9GAV - chains B and A of the 6 polymer chains in the assembly; structure by electron microscopy, 3.04 A resolution.

Chain B (and A):
Protein: Nucleoprotein
From: Influenza A virus
Notes: chain A of this document is another copy of the same molecule, construct and numbering; everything in this record applies to it too
UniProtKB: Q1K9H2 (Q1K9H2_I33A0); residue numbers follow UniProt; this construct covers 15-498
Chain sequence (494 residues; row label = number of the first residue in the row):
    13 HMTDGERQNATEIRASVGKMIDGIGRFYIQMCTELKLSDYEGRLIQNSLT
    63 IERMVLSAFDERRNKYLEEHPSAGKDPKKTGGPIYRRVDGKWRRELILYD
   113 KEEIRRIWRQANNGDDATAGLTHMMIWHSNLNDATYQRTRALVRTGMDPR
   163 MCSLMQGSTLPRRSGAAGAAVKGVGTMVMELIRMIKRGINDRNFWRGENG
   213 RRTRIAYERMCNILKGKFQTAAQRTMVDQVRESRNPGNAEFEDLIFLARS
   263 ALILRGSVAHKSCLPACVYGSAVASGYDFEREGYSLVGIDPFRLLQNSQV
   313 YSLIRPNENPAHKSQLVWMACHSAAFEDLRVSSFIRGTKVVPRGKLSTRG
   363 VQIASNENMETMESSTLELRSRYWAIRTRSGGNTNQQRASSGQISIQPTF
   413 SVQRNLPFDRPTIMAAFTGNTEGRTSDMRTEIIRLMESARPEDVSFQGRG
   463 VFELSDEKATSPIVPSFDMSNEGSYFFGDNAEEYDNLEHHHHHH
Disordered / not traced: 13-14, 396-403, 430-439, 480-483, 491-506 (chain A: 13-14, 396-439, 480-483, 491-506)
Sequence notes: expression tag (13-14, 499-506)
Ligand contacts: A1IJK (2-[3,6-bis(oxidanylidene)-4,5-dihydroxanthen-9-yl]-4-[3-[(2R)-2-oxidanylpropoxy]propylcarbamoyl]benzoic acid): Ala70, Phe71, Asp72, Glu73, Asn76, Lys77, Arg117, Arg121, Asp128, Thr130
From the paper describing this entry:
  - binding site for the 18-nt RNA strand: Ser69, Arg75
  - conformationally variable residues (loop rearrangement): Asp72 to Lys90
  - binding site for A1IJK: Arg121
  - binding site for the 18-nt RNA strand: Ser413

How chain B and chain A interact:
Contacting residue pairs - 106 pairs, chain B then chain A:
  Thr15(B) with Arg150(A); Thr171(A)
  Glu18(B) with Arg150(A), salt bridge; Arg195(A), salt bridge
  Arg19(B) with Arg75(A)
  Gln20(B) with Arg75(A), hydrogen bond; Tyr78(A)
  Thr23(B) with Tyr78(A)
  Glu24(B) with Tyr78(A), hydrogen bond
  Asn224(B) with Asn250(A)
  Gly404(B) with Arg162(A); Phe489(A)
  Gln405(B) with Cys164(A); Ser165(A), hydrogen bond; Phe338(A); Tyr487(A); Phe488(A); Phe489(A), hydrogen bond (backbone-backbone)
  Ile406(B) with Arg162(A); Leu264(A), hydrophobic; Tyr487(A), hydrogen bond (backbone-side chain)
  Ser407(B) with Ser165(A), hydrogen bond (backbone-side chain); Leu264(A), hydrogen bond (side chain-backbone); Arg267(A); Tyr487(A)
  Ile408(B) with Ser165(A); Arg267(A), hydrogen bond (backbone-side chain); Phe338(A); Glu339(A); Asp340(A)
  Gln409(B) with Ser165(A); Arg267(A); Gly268(A), hydrogen bond (side chain-backbone); Val270(A); His272(A); Phe338(A), hydrogen bond (backbone-backbone); Glu339(A)
  Pro410(B) with Arg267(A); His272(A), hydrogen bond (backbone-side chain); Glu339(A); Thr390(A); Ser392(A); Gly393(A); Phe458(A), hydrophobic
  Thr411(B) with His272(A), hydrogen bond; His334(A); Ser335(A), hydrogen bond (side chain-backbone); Glu339(A), hydrogen bond (backbone-side chain); Arg389(A); Thr390(A), hydrogen bond (backbone-backbone)
  Phe412(B) with Glu339(A); Ile347(A), hydrophobic; Ala387(A), hydrophobic; Ile388(A); Arg389(A); Thr390(A)
  Ser413(B) with Ile388(A), hydrogen bond (backbone-backbone); Thr390(A); Arg461(A); Gly462(A)
  Val414(B) with Val343(A), hydrophobic; Ser457(A); Phe458(A); Arg461(A); Val463(A), hydrophobic; Pro477(A), hydrophobic
  Gln415(B) with Val456(A); Ser457(A); Phe458(A); Gln459(A), hydrogen bond; Gly460(A), hydrogen bond (side chain-backbone); Arg461(A), hydrogen bond (backbone-backbone); Val476(A)
  Arg416(B) with Glu339(A), salt bridge; Asp340(A); Val343(A); Ser457(A), hydrogen bond (backbone-backbone); Phe479(A)
  Asn417(B) with Arg342(A); Pro453(A); Glu454(A); Asp455(A)
  Leu418(B) with Arg267(A), hydrogen bond (backbone-side chain); Gly394(A); Ser457(A)
  Pro419(B) with Arg267(A), hydrogen bond (backbone-side chain); Arg342(A); Tyr487(A), hydrogen bond (backbone-side chain)
  Phe420(B) with Ile265(A), hydrophobic; Arg267(A); Ala451(A); Arg452(A); Pro453(A); Tyr487(A), hydrogen bond (backbone-side chain)
  Asp421(B) with Tyr487(A), hydrogen bond (backbone-side chain)
  Arg422(B) with Glu449(A), salt bridge; Ala451(A); Arg452(A)
  Ile425(B) with Ile265(A), hydrophobic
  Met426(B) with Met448(A); Glu449(A)
  Ala428(B) with Arg261(A)
  Phe429(B) with Phe258(A), hydrophobic; Ile445(A), hydrophobic; Met448(A), hydrophobic
  Arg461(B) with Arg152(A)
Other interface residues (no listed pair), chain B (35 interface residues in all): Ala27, Arg391, Thr424, Thr472
Other interface residues (no listed pair), chain A (63 interface residues in all): Arg156, Pro161, Phe304, Ala336, Ser344, Asn368, Ser486, Gly490

Overview:
The interface between chain B and chain A involves 35 residues on one side and 63 on the other; the contacts
include 25 hydrogen bonds and 4 salt bridges. Among the polar pairs are Glu18(B)-Arg150(A), Glu18(B)-Arg195(A)
and Arg416(B)-Glu339(A). From the paper: a binding site for the 18-nt RNA strand at Ser69(B), Arg75(B) and
Ser413(B); a binding site for A1IJK at Arg121(B). Both chains are Nucleoprotein (Influenza A virus). Entry
9GAV (Focused reconstruction on strand 1 of the influenza A RNP-like particle double-stranded assembled with
an 18-mer ...) was determined by electron microscopy (same publication as 9GAN, 9GAP, 9GAQ, 9GAS and 9GAT).
Both chains are Nucleoprotein (Influenza A virus). Entry 9GAV (Focused reconstruction on strand 1 of the
influenza A RNP-like particle double-stranded assembled with a 18-mer ...) was determined by electron
microscopy (same publication as 9GAN, 9GAP, 9GAQ, 9GAS and 9GAT).
